PDB entry 8S0A | electron microscopy, 3.20 A resolution | chains 5 and 6 of the 8 polymer chains in the assembly

== Chain 5 ==
Name: DNA replication licensing factor MCM5
Source organism: Homo sapiens
Notes: EC 3.6.4.12
UniProtKB: P33992 (MCM5_HUMAN); residues 1-734 here = UniProt positions 1-734
Sequence (734 residues; each row starts with the number of its first residue):
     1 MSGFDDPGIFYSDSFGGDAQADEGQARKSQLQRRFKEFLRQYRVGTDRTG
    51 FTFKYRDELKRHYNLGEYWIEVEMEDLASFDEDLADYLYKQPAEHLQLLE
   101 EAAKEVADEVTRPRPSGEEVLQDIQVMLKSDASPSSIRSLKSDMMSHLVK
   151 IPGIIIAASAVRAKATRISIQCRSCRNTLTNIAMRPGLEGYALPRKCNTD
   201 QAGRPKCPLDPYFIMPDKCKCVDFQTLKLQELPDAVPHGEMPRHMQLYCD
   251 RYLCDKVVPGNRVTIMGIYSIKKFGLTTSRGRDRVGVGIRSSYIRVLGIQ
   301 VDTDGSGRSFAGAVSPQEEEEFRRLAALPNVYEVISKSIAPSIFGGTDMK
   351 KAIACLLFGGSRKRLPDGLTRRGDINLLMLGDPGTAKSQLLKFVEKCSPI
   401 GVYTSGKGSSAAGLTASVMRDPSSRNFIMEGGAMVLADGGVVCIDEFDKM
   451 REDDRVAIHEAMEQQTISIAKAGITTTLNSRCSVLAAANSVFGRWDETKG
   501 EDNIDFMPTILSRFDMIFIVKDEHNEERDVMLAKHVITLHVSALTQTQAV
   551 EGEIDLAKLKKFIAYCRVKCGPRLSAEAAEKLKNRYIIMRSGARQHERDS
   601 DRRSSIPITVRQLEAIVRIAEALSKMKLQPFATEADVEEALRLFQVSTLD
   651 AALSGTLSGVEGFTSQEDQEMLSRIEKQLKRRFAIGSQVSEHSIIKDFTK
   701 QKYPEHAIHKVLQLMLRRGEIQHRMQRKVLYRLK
Not modelled in the structure: 1-25, 44-50, 199-206, 303-315, 655-666
UniProt features mapped onto this chain:
  - binding site (ADP): Arg-371
  - modified residue: Ser-2 (N-acetylserine), Ser-315 (Phosphoserine), Lys-392 (N6-acetyllysine), Lys-396 (N6-acetyllysine), Ser-605 (Phosphoserine), Lys-696 (N6-acetyllysine)
  - natural variant: Thr-466 (T466I: In MGORS8)
Metal / ion sites: Zn2+: Cys-172, Cys-175, Cys-197; Mg2+: Ser-388 (together with ADP)
Ligand contacts:
  - ADP (adenosine-5'-diphosphate), molecule 1: Ser-342, Ile-343, Phe-344, Pro-383, Gly-384, Thr-385, Ala-386, Lys-387, Ser-388, Gln-389, Leu-532, Val-536
  - ADP, molecule 2: Arg-371, Glu-463, Gln-464, Arg-513, Val-610, Arg-611, Glu-614
Reported in the primary citation:
  - conformationally variable residues (side-chain flip): Arg-195

== Chain 6 ==
Name: DNA replication licensing factor MCM6
Source organism: Homo sapiens
Notes: EC 3.6.4.12
UniProtKB: Q14566 (MCM6_HUMAN); numbering as in UniProt (aligned over 1-821)
Sequence (821 residues; numbered 1 to 821; the number before each row is that of its first residue):
     1 MDLAAAAEPGAGSQHLEVRDEVAEKCQKLFLDFLEEFQSSDGEIKYLQLA
    51 EELIRPERNTLVVSFVDLEQFNQQLSTTIQEEFYRVYPYLCRALKTFVKD
   101 RKEIPLAKDFYVAFQDLPTRHKIRELTSSRIGLLTRISGQVVRTHPVHPE
   151 LVSGTFLCLDCQTVIRDVEQQFKYTQPNICRNPVCANRRRFLLDTNKSRF
   201 VDFQKVRIQETQAELPRGSIPRSLEVILRAEAVESAQAGDKCDFTGTLIV
   251 VPDVSKLSTPGARAETNSRVSGVDGYETEGIRGLRALGVRDLSYRLVFLA
   301 CCVAPTNPRFGGKELRDEEQTAESIKNQMTVKEWEKVFEMSQDKNLYHNL
   351 CTSLFPTIHGNDEVKRGVLLMLFGGVPKTTGEGTSLRGDINVCIVGDPST
   401 AKSQFLKHVEEFSPRAVYTSGKASSAAGLTAAVVRDEESHEFVIEAGALM
   451 LADNGVCCIDEFDKMDVRDQVAIHEAMEQQTISITKAGVKATLNARTSIL
   501 AAANPISGHYDRSKSLKQNINLSAPIMSRFDLFFILVDECNEVTDYAIAR
   551 RIVDLHSRIEESIDRVYSLDDIRRYLLFARQFKPKISKESEDFIVEQYKH
   601 LRQRDGSGVTKSSWRITVRQLESMIRLSEAMARMHCCDEVQPKHVKEAFR
   651 LLNKSIIRVETPDVNLDQEEEIQMEVDEGAGGINGHADSPAPVNGINGYN
   701 EDINQESAPKASLRLGFSEYCRISNLIVLHLRKVEEEEDESALKRSELVN
   751 WYLKEIESEIDSEEELINKKRIIEKVIHRLTHYDHVLIELTQAGLKGSTE
   801 GSESYEEDPYLVVNPNYLLED
Not modelled in the structure: 1-17, 254-261, 268-291, 309-320, 662-716, 739-742, 789-821
UniProt features mapped onto this chain:
  - motif: Ser-528 to Asp-531 (Arginine finger)
  - binding site (ATP): His-359, Ser-399, Thr-400, Ala-401, Lys-402, Ser-403, Asn-504
  - binding site (ADP): Arg-619, Glu-622
  - modified residue: Met-1 (N-acetylmethionine), Ser-13 (Phosphoserine), Ser-219 (Phosphoserine), Ser-271 (Phosphoserine), Thr-278 (Phosphothreonine), Lys-643 (N6-acetyllysine), Ser-689 (Phosphoserine), Ser-762 (Phosphoserine), Thr-791 (Phosphothreonine)
  - natural variant: Pro-149 (P149S: Found in a patient with mild developmental delay and autism spectrum disorder; uncertain significance), Cys-158 (C158Y: Found in patients with microcephaly, developmental delay, typical facial characteristics, endocrine disorders, feeding difficulties and urogenital anomalies; uncertain significance), Asp-202 (D202G: Found in a patient with intra-uterine growth restriction, developmental delay and autism spectrum disorder; uncertain significance), Gly-239 (G239S: Found in a patient with endocrine disorders, developmental regression, autism spectrum disorder and epilepsy; uncertain significance)
  - mutagenesis: Glu-757 (E757A/D: Impairs interaction with CTD1), Glu-763 (E763A/D: Impairs interaction with CTD1), Leu-766 (L766A: Impairs interaction with CTD1)
Metal / ion sites: Zn2+: Cys-158, Cys-161, Cys-180, Cys-185; Mg2+: Ser-403 (together with ADP)
Ligand contacts:
  - ADP (adenosine-5'-diphosphate): Thr-357, Ile-358, His-359, Asn-361, Asp-397, Pro-398, Ser-399, Thr-400, Ala-401, Lys-402, Ser-403, Gln-404, Ile-552
  - ATP (adenosine-5'-triphosphate): Ser-528, Arg-529, Val-618, Arg-619, Glu-622

== Chain 5 / chain 6 interface ==
Pairs across the interface (8; chain 5 residue first):
  Arg-282(5) with Arg-435(6); Asp-436(6), hydrogen bond (side chain-backbone); Ser-439(6), hydrogen bond (side chain-backbone); His-440(6), hydrogen bond (side chain-backbone); Glu-441(6), hydrogen bond (side chain-backbone); Phe-442(6)
  Tyr-731(5) with Ile-788(6), hydrophobic
  Leu-733(5) with Ile-788(6), hydrophobic
Other interface residues (no listed pair), chain 5 (5 interface residues in all): Asp-283, Val-285

== Summary ==
5 residues of chain 5 face 7 of chain 6 across their interface; the contacts include 4 hydrogen bonds. Polar
pairs include Arg-282(5)/Asp-436(6), Arg-282(5)/Ser-439(6) and Arg-282(5)/His-440(6). Bound to chain 5: ADP.
Bound to chain 6: ATP and ADP. From the paper: conformational variability at Arg-195(5).
Here chain 5 is DNA replication licensing factor MCM5 and chain 6 is DNA replication licensing factor MCM6,
both from Homo sapiens. Entry 8S0A (H. sapiens MCM2-7 hexamer bound to double stranded DNA) was determined by
electron microscopy together with 8S09, 8S0B, 8S0C, 8S0D, 8S0E and 8S0F from the same study.
